Entry 8RK5 (electron microscopy, 4.54 A resolution (low resolution: residue-level contacts below are approximate; hydrogen-bond / salt-bridge calls are withheld)); this record covers chains A and D of the 6 polymer chains in the assembly.

# Chain A (and D)
Molecule: Virion structural protein
Source organism: Pseudomonas phage JBD30
Notes: chain D of this document is another copy of the same molecule, construct and numbering; everything in this record applies to it too
Reference sequence: L7P7R6 (L7P7R6_9CAUD); numbering as in UniProt (aligned over 1-318)
Amino-acid sequence (318 residues; row label = number of the first residue in the row):
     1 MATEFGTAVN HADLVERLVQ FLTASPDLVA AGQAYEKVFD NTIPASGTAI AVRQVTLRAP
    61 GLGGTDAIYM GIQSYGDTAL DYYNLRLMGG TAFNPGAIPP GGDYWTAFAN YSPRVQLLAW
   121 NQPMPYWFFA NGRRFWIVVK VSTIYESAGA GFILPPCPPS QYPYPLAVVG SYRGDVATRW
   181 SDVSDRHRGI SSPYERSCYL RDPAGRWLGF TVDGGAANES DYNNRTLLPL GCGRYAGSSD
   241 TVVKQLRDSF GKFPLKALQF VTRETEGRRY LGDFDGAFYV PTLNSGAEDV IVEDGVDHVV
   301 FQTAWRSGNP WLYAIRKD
Disordered / not traced: 1

# Chain A / chain D interface
Residue-residue contacts (22; chain A residue first):
  Asp202(A) with Ala204(D)
  Ala204(A) with Asp202(D); Ala204(D)
  Arg206(A) with Arg225(D); Arg263(D); Glu264(D); Thr265(D); Glu266(D); Gly267(D); Arg269(D)
  Trp207(A) with Glu266(D)
  Asp221(A) with Asp221(D)
  Tyr222(A) with Glu266(D)
  Arg225(A) with Arg206(D)
  Arg263(A) with Arg206(D)
  Glu264(A) with Arg206(D)
  Thr265(A) with Arg206(D)
  Glu266(A) with Arg206(D); Trp207(D); Tyr222(D)
  Gly267(A) with Arg206(D)
  Arg269(A) with Arg206(D)
Other interface residues (no listed pair), chain A (18 interface residues in all): Asn110, Pro203, Gly205, Leu208, Ser220
Other interface residues (no listed pair), chain D (18 interface residues in all): Asn110, Pro203, Gly205, Leu208, Ser220

# Overview
The chain A/chain D interface involves 18 residues from each chain.
Chain A and chain D are both Virion structural protein (Pseudomonas phage JBD30); the structure, Tail fibres
of bacteriophage JBD30, was determined by electron microscopy (same publication as 8RK3, 8RK6, 8RK7, 8RKA and
8RKB).
